6KDA - chains A and E of the 6 polymer chains in the assembly; structure by X-ray diffraction, 2.91 A resolution.

== Chain A ==
Protein: DNA (cytosine-5)-methyltransferase 3B
From: Homo sapiens
Notes: EC 2.1.1.37
UniProt: Q9UBC3 (DNM3B_HUMAN); numbering as in UniProt (aligned over 571-853)
Amino-acid sequence (286 residues; each row starts with the number of its first residue):
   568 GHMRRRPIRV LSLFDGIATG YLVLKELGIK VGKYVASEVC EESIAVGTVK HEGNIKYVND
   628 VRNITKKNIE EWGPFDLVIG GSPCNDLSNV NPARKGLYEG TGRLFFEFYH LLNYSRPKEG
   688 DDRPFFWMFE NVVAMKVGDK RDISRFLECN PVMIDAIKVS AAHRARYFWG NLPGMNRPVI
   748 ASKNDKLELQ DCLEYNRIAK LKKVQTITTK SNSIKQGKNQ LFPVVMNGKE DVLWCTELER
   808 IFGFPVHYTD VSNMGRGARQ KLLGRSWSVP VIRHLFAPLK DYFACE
Unresolved in the structure: 568-569
Sequence notes: expression tag (568-570)
Curated features (UniProtKB/Swiss-Prot):
  - active site: Cys651
  - binding site (S-adenosyl-L-methionine): Asp582 to Thr586, Glu605, Asp627 to Arg629, Arg832 to Trp834
  - cross-link: Lys617 (Glycyl lysine isopeptide (Lys-Gly) (interchain with G-Cter in SUMO2))
  - natural variant: Ala585 (A585T: In ICF1; A585V: In ICF1), Ala603 (A603T: In ICF1), Val606 (V606A: In ICF1), Gly663 (G663S: In ICF1), Leu664 (L664P: In ICF1), Pro691 (P691L: In FSHD4), Val699 (V699G: In ICF1), Val726 (V726G: In ICF1), Ala766 (A766P: In ICF1), Glu806 (E806ESTP: In ICF1), His814 (H814R: In ICF1), Asp817 (D817G: In ICF1), 3 further natural variant entries in UniProt
From the paper describing this entry:
  - conformationally variable residues (loop rearrangement, order/disorder transition): Val657, Ile781 to Asn786
  - binding site for the 25-nt DNA strand (chain E): Val657
  - binding site for the 25-nt DNA strand: Ser649, Cys651, Glu697, Arg731, Arg733, Thr775, Lys777, Asn779
  - catalytic residues: Cys651, Glu697
  - mutagenesis - V657G, T775S (6.3-fold), N779A, N779D, N779Q, N779V: decreased catalytic activity on CpG sites
  - mutagenesis - C651A: abolished catalytic activity on CpG sites
  - specificity-determining residues: Lys777, Asn779
  - mutagenesis - K777A: decreased catalytic activity on CpG, CpA and CpT sites
  - contacts within the chain: Gln772-Ile774 (hydrogen bond), Gln772-Ser780 (hydrogen bond), Gln772-Lys782 (hydrogen bond), Gln772-Gln783 (hydrogen bond), Gln772-Gly784 (hydrogen bond)
  - mutagenesis - Q772R (0.069 and 0.072 uM): unchanged binding to DNA
  - disease-associated variants - A585V, A603T, V606A: decreased binding to SAM (proposed by the authors, not directly observed)
  - self-association interface (contacts with another copy of this molecule): His814, Asp817, Val818
  - disease-associated variants - H814R, D817G, V818M: decreased binding to DNA (cytosine-5)-methyltransferase 3B (chain A) (proposed by the authors, not directly observed)
  - disease-associated variants - V726G, A766P, R840Q: decreased stability (proposed by the authors, not directly observed)
  - disease-associated variants - V699G: decreased binding to cytosine (proposed by the authors, not directly observed)
  - disease-associated variants - R823G: decreased binding to DNA (proposed by the authors, not directly observed)
  - disease-associated variants - R823G: decreased catalytic activity (citing earlier work)
  - mutagenesis - K777R: increased catalytic activity on CpG
  - mutagenesis - Q772R: decreased catalytic activity on 49-bp DNA (CG-3)
  - mutagenesis - Q772R: decreased catalytic activity on 24-bp DNA (CG and CG-2)

== Chain E ==
Molecule: 25-nt DNA strand
Sequence (25 nucleotides; numbered 422 to 446; the number before each row is that of its first residue):
   422 GAATTCGGAA AAATTTTTCC GAATT

== Interface between chain A and chain E ==
Pairs across the interface - 14 pairs, chain A then chain E:
  Asn656(A) with DA443(E), base contact; DA444(E), hydrogen bond to the base; DT445(E), hydrogen bond to the sugar
  Val657(A) with DG442(E), hydrogen bond to the base
  Pro659(A) with DG442(E), sugar contact
  Arg661(A) with DA444(E), sugar contact
  Val700(A) with DT446(E), phosphate contact
  Met702(A) with DT445(E), sugar contact
  Lys703(A) with DT445(E), phosphate contact
  Val704(A) with DT445(E), hydrogen bond to the phosphate
  Tyr734(A) with DT446(E), hydrogen bond to the phosphate
  Ser778(A) with DT438(E), phosphate contact
  Arg823(A) with DT438(E), salt bridge to the phosphate
  Gly824(A) with DT437(E), hydrogen bond to the phosphate
Other interface residues (no listed pair), chain A (13 interface residues in all): Asn779
Other interface residues (no listed pair), chain E (8 interface residues in all): DC440

== Overview ==
13 residues of chain A and 8 residues of chain E are in contact, with 6 hydrogen bonds and 1 salt bridge.
Polar contacts include Asn656(A)-DA444(E), Val657(A)-DG442(E) and Asn656(A)-DT445(E). The paper reports
catalytic residues Cys651(A) and Glu697(A); V657G, T775S and N779A of chain A, among others, reduce catalytic
activity on CpG sites; 21 substitutions were tested in all.
Chain A is DNA (cytosine-5)-methyltransferase 3B (Homo sapiens) and chain E is a 25-nt DNA strand; the
structure, Crystal structure of human DNMT3B-DNMT3L in complex with DNA containing CpGpG site, was determined
by X-ray diffraction, deposited together with 6KDB, 6KDL, 6KDP and 6KDT.
